Entry 8USX (electron microscopy, 4.10 A resolution (low resolution: residue-level contacts below are approximate; hydrogen-bond / salt-bridge calls are withheld)); this record covers chains A and D of the 4 polymer chains in the assembly.

Chain A:
Protein: Glutamate receptor ionotropic, NMDA 1
From: Homo sapiens
UniProtKB: Q05586 (NMDZ1_HUMAN); numbering as in UniProt (aligned over 23-843)
Chain sequence (847 residues; each row starts with the number of its first residue):
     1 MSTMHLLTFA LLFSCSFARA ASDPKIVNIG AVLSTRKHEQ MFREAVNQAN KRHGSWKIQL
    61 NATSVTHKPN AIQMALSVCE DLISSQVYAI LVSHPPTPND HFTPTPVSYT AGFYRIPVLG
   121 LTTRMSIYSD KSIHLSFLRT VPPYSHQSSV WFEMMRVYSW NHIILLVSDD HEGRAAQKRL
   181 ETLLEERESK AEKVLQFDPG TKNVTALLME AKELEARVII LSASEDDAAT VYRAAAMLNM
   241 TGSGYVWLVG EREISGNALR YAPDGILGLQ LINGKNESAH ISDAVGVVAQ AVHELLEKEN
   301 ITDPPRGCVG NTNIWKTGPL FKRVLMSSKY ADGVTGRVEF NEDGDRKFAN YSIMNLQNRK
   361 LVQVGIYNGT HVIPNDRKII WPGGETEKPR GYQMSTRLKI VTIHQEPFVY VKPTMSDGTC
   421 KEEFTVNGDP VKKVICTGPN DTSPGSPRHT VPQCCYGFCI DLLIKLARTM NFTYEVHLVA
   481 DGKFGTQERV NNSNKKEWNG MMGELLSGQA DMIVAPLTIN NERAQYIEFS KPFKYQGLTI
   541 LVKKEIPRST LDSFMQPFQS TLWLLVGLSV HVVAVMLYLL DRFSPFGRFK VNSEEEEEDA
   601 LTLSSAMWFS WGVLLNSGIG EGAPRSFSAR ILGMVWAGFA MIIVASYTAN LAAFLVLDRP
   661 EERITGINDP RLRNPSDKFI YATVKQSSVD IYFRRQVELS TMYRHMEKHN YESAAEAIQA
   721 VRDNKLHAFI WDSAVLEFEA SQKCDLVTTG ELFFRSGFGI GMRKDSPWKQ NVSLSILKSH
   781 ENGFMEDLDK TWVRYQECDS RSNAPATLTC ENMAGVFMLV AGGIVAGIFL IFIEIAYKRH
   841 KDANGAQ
Not modelled in the structure: 1-24, 580-602, 618-627, 799-847
Differences from the reference sequence: initiating methionine (1); expression tag (2-22, 844-847); conflict Met415 (Leu in Q05586), Cys810 (Phe in Q05586)
Disulfides: Cys420-Cys454, Cys436-Cys455
UniProt features mapped onto this chain:
  - region: Leu603 to Pro624 (Pore-forming)
  - binding site (glycine): Pro516, Thr518, Arg523, Ser688, Asp732
  - glycosylation (N-linked (GlcNAc...) asparagine): Asn61, Asn203, Asn239, Asn276, Asn300, Asn350, Asn368, Asn440, Asn471, Asn491, Asn674, Asn771
  - natural variant: Arg217 (R217W: In NDHMSR), Asp227 (D227H: In NDHMSR; uncertain significance), Arg306 (R306Q: Found in a patient with schizophrenia; uncertain significance), Asp552 (D552E: In NDHMSD), Pro557 (P557R: In NDHMSD), Ser560 (S560SS: In NDHMSD), Gly618 (G618R: In NDHMSD), Gly620 (G620R: In NDHMSD), Ala637 (A637S: In NDHMSD; uncertain significance; A637V: In NDHMSD; uncertain significance), Gly638 (G638A: In NDHMSD; G638V: In NDHMSD), Met641 (M641I: In NDHMSD; M641L: In NDHMSD; M641V: In NDHMSD), Ile642 (I642T: In NDHMSD; uncertain significance), 13 further natural variant entries in UniProt
  - mutagenesis: Ile642 (I642L: Slight decrease in glutamate and glycine agonist potency; mutant channels are activated at 2-fold higher glutamate and glycine concentrations), Val644 (V644M: Increase in glutamate and glycine agonist potency; mutant channels are activated lower glutamate and glycine concentrations), Ala653 (A653G: Increase in glutamate and glycine agonist potency; mutant channels are activated lower glutamate and glycine concentrations), Met813 (M813V: Slight decrease in glycine agonist potency; no effect on glutamate agonist potency)

Chain D:
Protein: Glutamate receptor ionotropic, NMDA 3A
From: Homo sapiens
UniProtKB: Q8TCU5 (NMD3A_HUMAN); numbering as in UniProt (aligned over 38-967)
Chain sequence (939 residues; each row starts with the number of its first residue):
    38 CQILKRIGHA VRVGAVHLQP WTTAPRAASR APDDSRAGAQ RDEPEPGTRR SPAPSPGARW
    98 LGSTLHGRGP PGSRKPGEGA RAEALWPRDA LLFAVDNLNR VEGLLPYNLS LEVVMAIEAG
   158 LGDLPLLPFS SPSSPWSSDP FSFLQSVCHT VVVQGVSALL AFPQSQGEMM ELDLVSLVLH
   218 IPVISIVRHE FPRESQNPLH LQLSLENSLS SDADVTVSIL TMNNWYNFSL LLCQEDWNIT
   278 DFLLLTQNNS KFHLGSIINI TANLPSTQDL LSFLQIQLES IKNSTPTVVM FGCDMESIRR
   338 IFEITTQFGV MPPELRWVLG DSQNVEELRT EGLPLGLIAH GKTTQSVFEH YVQDAMELVA
   398 RAVATATMIQ PELALIPSTM NCMEVETTNL TSGQYLSRFL ANTTFRGLSG SIRVKGSTIV
   458 SSENNFFIWN LQHDPMGKPM WTRLGSWQGG KIVMDYGIWP EQAQRHKTHF QHPSKLHLRV
   518 VTLIEHPFVF TREVDDEGLC PAGQLCLDPM TNDSSTLDSL FSSLHSSNDT VPIKFKKCCY
   578 GYCIDLLEKI AEDMNFDFDL YIVGDGKYGA WKNGHWTGLV GDLLRGTAHM AVTSFSINTA
   638 RSQVIDFTSP FFSTSLGILV RTRDTAAPIG AFMWPLHWCM WLGIFVALHI TAVFLTLYEW
   698 KSPFGLTPKG RNRSKVFSFS SALNICYALL FGRTVAIKPP KCWTGRFLMN LWAIFCMFCL
   758 STYTANLAAV MVGEKIYEEL SGIHDPKLHH PSQGFRFGTV RESSAEDYVR QSFPEMHEYM
   818 RRYNVPATPD GVEYLKNDPE KLDAFIMDKA LLDYEVSIDA DCKLLTVGKP FAIEGYGIGL
   878 PPNSPLTANI SELISQYKSH GFMDMLHDKW YRVVPCGKRS FAVTETLQMG IKHFSGLFVL
   938 LCIGFGLSIL TTIGEHIVYR LLLPRIKNKS TETSQVAPA
Not modelled in the structure: 57-123, 494-510, 661-739, 914-925, 956-976
Differences from the reference sequence: conflict Cys676 (Thr in Q8TCU5); expression tag (968-976)
Disulfides: Cys537-Cys575, Cys543-Cys576, Cys859-Cys913

Interface between chain A and chain D:
Contacting residue pairs - 17 pairs, chain A then chain D:
  Tyr535(A) - Pro811(D)
  Leu655(A) - Ala762(D)
  Thr748(A) - His787(D)
  Thr749(A) - His787(D)
  Gly750(A) - Pro783(D)
  Gly750(A) - His787(D)
  Glu751(A) - His786(D)
  Leu752(A) - His786(D)
  Leu752(A) - Glu812(D)
  Arg755(A) - Pro811(D)
  Arg755(A) - Glu812(D)
  His780(A) - Glu815(D)
  Glu781(A) - Asn610(D)
  Glu786(A) - Arg818(D)
  Asp789(A) - Arg819(D)
  Tyr795(A) - Gln790(D)
  Tyr795(A) - Arg819(D)
Also at the interface, not in a pair above, chain A (18 interface residues in all): Leu615, Glu737, Ser741, Lys790, Glu797
Also at the interface, not in a pair above, chain D (13 interface residues in all): Ala750, Pro788
The authors on this interface:
  - interface residues, chain A: Glu751(A)

Overview:
18 residues of chain A and 13 residues of chain D are in contact. From UniProt: 5 glycine-binding residues and
4 mutagenesis sites on chain A. The paper reports the interface residue Glu751(A).
Here chain A is Glutamate receptor ionotropic, NMDA 1 and chain D is Glutamate receptor ionotropic, NMDA 3A,
both from Homo sapiens. Entry 8USX (Glycine-bound GluN1a-3A NMDA receptor) was determined by electron
microscopy together with 8USW and 8UUE from the same study.
